PDB entry 5FUU | electron microscopy, 4.19 A resolution (low resolution: residue-level contacts below are approximate; hydrogen-bond / salt-bridge calls are withheld) | chains C and F of the 10 polymer chains in the assembly

[Chain C]
Protein: HIV-1 envelope glycoprotein GP160
Source organism: Human immunodeficiency virus 1
Notes: fragment: gp120, residues 30-502
Reference sequence: Q75760 (Q75760_9HIV1); the construct lacks a stretch of the UniProt sequence and is renumbered around it, so the offset changes along the chain: 31-149 = UniProt 30-148; 152-309 = UniProt 149-306; 312-321 = UniProt 307-316; 322-355 = UniProt 318-351; 3 more segments
Sequence (473 residues; each row starts with the number of its first residue; note: 9 numbers in that range are skipped by the numbering (no residue carries them; nothing is unmodelled there)):
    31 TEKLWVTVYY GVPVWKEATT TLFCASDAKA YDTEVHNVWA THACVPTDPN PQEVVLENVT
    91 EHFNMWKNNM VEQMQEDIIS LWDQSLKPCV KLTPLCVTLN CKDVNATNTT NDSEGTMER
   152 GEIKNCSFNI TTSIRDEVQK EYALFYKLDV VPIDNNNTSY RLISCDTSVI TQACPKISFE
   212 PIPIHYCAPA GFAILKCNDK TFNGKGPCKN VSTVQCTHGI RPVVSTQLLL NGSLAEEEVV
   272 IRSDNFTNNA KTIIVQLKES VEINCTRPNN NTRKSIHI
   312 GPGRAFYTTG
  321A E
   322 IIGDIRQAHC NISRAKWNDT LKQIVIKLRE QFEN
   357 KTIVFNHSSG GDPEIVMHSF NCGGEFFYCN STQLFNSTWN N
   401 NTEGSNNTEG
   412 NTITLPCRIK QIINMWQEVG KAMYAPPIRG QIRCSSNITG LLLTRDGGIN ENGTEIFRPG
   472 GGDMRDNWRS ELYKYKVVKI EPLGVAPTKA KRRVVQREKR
Not modelled in the structure: 60-63, 137-149, 402-408, 507-511
Construct notes: engineered mutation Thr31 (Val30 in Q75760)
Cystine bridges: Cys54-Cys74, Cys119-Cys205, Cys126-Cys196, Cys131-Cys157, Cys218-Cys247, Cys228-Cys239, Cys296-Cys331, Cys378-Cys445, Cys385-Cys418
Covalent attachments: N-acetylglucosamine (NAG) linked to Asn88, Asn135, Asn156, Asn160, Asn241, Asn262, Asn276, Asn295, Asn301, Asn332, Asn339, Asn355, Asn362, Asn386, Asn392, Asn397; glycan linked to Asn448
What the authors report for this chain:
  - post-translational modification sites: Asn88, Asn241, Asn262, Asn276, Asn448

[Chain F]
Protein: HIV-1 envelope glycoprotein GP160
Source organism: Human immunodeficiency virus 1
Notes: fragment: gp41, residues 503-655
Reference sequence: Q6BC19 (Q6BC19_9HIV1); residues 512-664 here correspond to UniProt positions 503-655 (UniProt number = residue number - 9)
Sequence (153 residues; numbered 512 to 664; the number before each row is that of its first residue):
   512 AVGIGAVFLG FLGAAGSTMG AASMTLTVQA RLLLSGIVQQ QNNLLRAIEA QQRMLQLTVW
   572 GIKQLQARVL AVERYLGDQQ LLGIWGCSGK LICTTAVPWN ASWSNKSLDR IWNNMTWMEW
   632 EREIDNYTSE IYTLIEESQN QQEKNEQELL ELD
Cystine bridges: Cys598-Cys604
Covalent attachments: glycan linked to Asn611, Asn637; N-acetylglucosamine (NAG) linked to Asn616, Asn625
What the authors report for this chain:
  - post-translational modification sites: Asn611, Asn616, Asn625, Asn637
  - conformationally variable residues (order/disorder transition): Ala512 to Gly527, Ile548 to Leu568

[How chain C and chain F interact]
Residue-residue contacts (6; chain C residue first):
  Tyr39(C) - Glu659(F)
  Thr499(C) - Glu659(F)
  Lys500(C) - Leu663(F)
  Lys502(C) - Glu662(F)
  Arg504(C) - Glu662(F)
  Arg504(C) - Asp664(F)
Other interface residues (no listed pair), chain C (6 interface residues in all): Ala501
Other interface residues (no listed pair), chain F (5 interface residues in all): Leu661

[In short]
The interface between chain C and chain F involves 6 residues on one side and 5 on the other. Covalently
linked N-acetylglucosamine: at Asn88(C), Asn135(C), Asn156(C), Asn160(C), Asn241(C) and Asn262(C) and 11 more.
The paper reports modification sites Asn88(C), Asn241(C) and Asn611(F) among others; conformational
variability at Ala512(F) and Ile548(F).
Chain C is HIV-1 envelope glycoprotein GP160 and chain F is HIV-1 envelope glycoprotein GP160, both from Human
immunodeficiency virus 1; the structure, Ectodomain of cleaved wild type JR-FL EnvdCT trimer in complex with
PGT151 Fab, was determined by electron microscopy.
